PDB entry 3ZQC | X-ray diffraction, 2.90 A resolution | chains A and C of the 3 polymer chains in the assembly

Chain A:
Molecule: MYB3
Source organism: Trichomonas vaginalis
Notes: fragment: dna-binding domain, residues 53-180
UniProtKB: A2D9X4 (A2D9X4_TRIVA); numbering as in UniProt (aligned over 53-180)
Chain sequence (131 residues; row label = number of the first residue in the row):
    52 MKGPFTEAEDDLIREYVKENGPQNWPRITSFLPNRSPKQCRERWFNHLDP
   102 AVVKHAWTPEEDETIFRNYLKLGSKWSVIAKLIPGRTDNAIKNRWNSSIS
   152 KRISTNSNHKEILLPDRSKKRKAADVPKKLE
Not modelled in the structure: 171-182
Sequence notes: expression tag (52, 181-182)
What the authors report for this chain:
  - contacts within the chain: Asn-97/Thr-138 (hydrogen bond), Val-104/Gly-136 (hydrogen bond), Val-104/Arg-137 (hydrophobic contact), Arg-153/Asp-167, Asp-113/Arg-153 (salt bridge), Arg-145/Asp-167 (salt bridge)
  - binding site for Mre-1: Gly-54, Pro-55, Phe-56, Lys-89, Gln-90, Glu-93, Arg-94, His-98, Trp-108, Asn-140, Asn-144
  - binding site for Mre-1 (chain C): Lys-143
  - mutagenesis - R153A, L164A, S169D, K170A/K171A, K170A/K171A/R172A/K173A, R172A/K173A: decreased binding to Mre-1
  - mutagenesis - D167A: increased binding to Mre-1
  - mutagenesis - S169D: decreased binding to 21-bp DNA
  - binding site for Mre-1: Gly-54, Pro-55, Phe-56, Lys-89, Gln-90, Glu-93, Arg-94, His-98, Trp-108, Asn-140, Asn-144
  - binding site for Mre-1: Lys-143
  - conformationally variable residues (order/disorder transition): Lys-171 to Lys-180

Chain C:
Molecule: Mre-1
Sequence (16 nucleotides; each row starts with the number of its first residue):
    17 TAAATATCGTTATCTT

Chain A / chain C interface:
Pairs across the interface (21):
  Lys-53(A) with DT29(C), salt bridge to the phosphate
  Gln-74(A) with DT21(C), phosphate contact
  Asn-75(A) with DT21(C), phosphate contact
  Trp-76(A) with DT21(C), hydrogen bond to the phosphate
  Pro-77(A) with DA20(C), phosphate contact; DT21(C), phosphate contact
  Arg-92(A) with DT21(C), sugar contact; DA22(C), salt bridge to the phosphate; DT23(C), base contact
  Phe-96(A) with DA22(C), phosphate contact
  Ser-125(A) with DC24(C), phosphate contact; DG25(C), hydrogen bond to the phosphate
  Lys-126(A) with DC24(C), salt bridge to the phosphate
  Trp-127(A) with DC24(C), phosphate contact; DG25(C), phosphate contact
  Ser-128(A) with DT23(C), phosphate contact; DC24(C), hydrogen bond to the phosphate
  Asp-139(A) with DC24(C), base contact
  Lys-143(A) with DC24(C), base contact; DG25(C), base contact; DT26(C), base contact
Also at the interface, not in a pair above, chain A (16 interface residues in all): Pro-55, Asn-140, Asn-147
Also at the interface, not in a pair above, chain C (9 interface residues in all): DC30

Summary:
The interface between chain A and chain C involves 16 residues on one side and 9 on the other; the contacts
include 3 hydrogen bonds and 3 salt bridges. Among the polar pairs are Trp-76(A)/DT21(C), Ser-125(A)/DG25(C)
and Ser-128(A)/DC24(C). From the paper: a binding site for Mre-1 at Gly-54(A), Pro-55(A) and Phe-56(A) among
others; R153A, L164A and S169D of chain A, among others, reduce binding to Mre-1; 7 substitutions were tested
in all.
Chain A is MYB3 (Trichomonas vaginalis) and chain C is Mre-1; the structure, Structure of the Trichomonas
vaginalis Myb3 DNA-binding domain bound to a promoter sequence reveals a unique ..., was determined by X-ray
diffraction.
